PDB entry 8G1S | electron microscopy, 3.70 A resolution | chains J and K of the 8 polymer chains in the assembly

[Chain J]
Protein: DNA-directed RNA polymerase subunit beta'
Source organism: Escherichia coli
UniProtKB: A7ZUK2 (RPOC_ECO24); residue numbers follow UniProt; this construct covers 1-1373
Chain sequence (1373 residues; row label = number of the first residue in the row):
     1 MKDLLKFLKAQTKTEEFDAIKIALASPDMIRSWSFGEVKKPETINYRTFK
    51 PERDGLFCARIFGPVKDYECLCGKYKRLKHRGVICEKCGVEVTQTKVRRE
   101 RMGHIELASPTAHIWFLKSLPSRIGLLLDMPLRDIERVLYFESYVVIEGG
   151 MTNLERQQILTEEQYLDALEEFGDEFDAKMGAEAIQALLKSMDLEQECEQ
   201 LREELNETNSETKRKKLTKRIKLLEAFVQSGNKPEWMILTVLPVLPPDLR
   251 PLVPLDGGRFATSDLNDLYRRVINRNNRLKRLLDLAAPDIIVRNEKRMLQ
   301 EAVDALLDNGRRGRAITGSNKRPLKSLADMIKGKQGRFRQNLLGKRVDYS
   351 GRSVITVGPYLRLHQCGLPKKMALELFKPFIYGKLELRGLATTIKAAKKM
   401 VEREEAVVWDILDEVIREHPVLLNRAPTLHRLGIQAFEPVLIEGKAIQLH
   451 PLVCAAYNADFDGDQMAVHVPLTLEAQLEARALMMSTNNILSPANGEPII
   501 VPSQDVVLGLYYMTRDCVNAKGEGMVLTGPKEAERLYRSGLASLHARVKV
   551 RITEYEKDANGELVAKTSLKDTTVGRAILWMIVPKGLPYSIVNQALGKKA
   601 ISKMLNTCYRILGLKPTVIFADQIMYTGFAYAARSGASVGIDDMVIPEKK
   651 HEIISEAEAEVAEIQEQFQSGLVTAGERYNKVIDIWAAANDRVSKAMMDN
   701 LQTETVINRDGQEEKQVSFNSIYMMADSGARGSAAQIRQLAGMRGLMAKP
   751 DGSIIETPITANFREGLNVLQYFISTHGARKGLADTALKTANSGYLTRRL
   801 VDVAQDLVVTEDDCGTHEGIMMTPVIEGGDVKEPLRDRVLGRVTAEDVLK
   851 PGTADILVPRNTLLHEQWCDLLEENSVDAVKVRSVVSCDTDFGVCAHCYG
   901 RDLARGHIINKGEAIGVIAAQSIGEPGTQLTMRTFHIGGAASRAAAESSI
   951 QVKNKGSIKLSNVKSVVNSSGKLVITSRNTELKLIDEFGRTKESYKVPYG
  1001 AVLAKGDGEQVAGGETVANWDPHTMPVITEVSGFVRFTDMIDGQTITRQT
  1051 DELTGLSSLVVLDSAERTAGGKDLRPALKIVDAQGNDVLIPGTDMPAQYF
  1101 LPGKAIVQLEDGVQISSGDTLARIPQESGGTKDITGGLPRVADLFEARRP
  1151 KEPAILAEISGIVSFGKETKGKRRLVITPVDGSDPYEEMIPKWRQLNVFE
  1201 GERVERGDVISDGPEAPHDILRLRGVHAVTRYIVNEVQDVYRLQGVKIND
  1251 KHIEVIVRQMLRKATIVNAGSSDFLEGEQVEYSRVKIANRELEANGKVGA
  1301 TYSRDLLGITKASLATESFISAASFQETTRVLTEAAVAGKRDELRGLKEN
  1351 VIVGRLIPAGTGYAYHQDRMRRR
Not modelled in the structure: 1-15, 934-947, 1127-1133
Metal / ion sites: Mg2+: D462, D464 (shared with 1 residue of chain R)
Swiss-Prot annotation at these positions:
  - binding site (Zn(2+)): C70, C72, C85, C88, C814, C888, C895, C898
  - binding site (Mg(2+)): D460, D462, D464
  - modified residue: K972 (N6-acetyllysine)

[Chain K]
Protein: DNA-directed RNA polymerase subunit omega
Source organism: Escherichia coli
Notes: EC 2.7.7.6
UniProtKB: A0A1X3IVJ5 (A0A1X3IVJ5_ECOLX); numbering as in UniProt (aligned over 1-80)
Chain sequence (80 residues; numbered 1 to 80; the number before each row is that of its first residue):
     1 MARVTVQDAVEKIGNRFDLVLVAARRARQMQVGGKDPLVPEENDKTTVIA
    51 LREIEEGLINNQILDVRERQEQQEQEAAEL
Not modelled in the structure: 1

[Interface between chain J and chain K]
Contacting residue pairs (51):
  H364(J) - V4(K)
  E414(J) - N43(K)
  E414(J) - K45(K)
  V415(J) - K45(K)  hydrogen bond (backbone-side chain)
  R417(J) - A2(K)
  R417(J) - N43(K)
  E418(J) - A2(K)
  E418(J) - R3(K)
  E418(J) - D44(K)
  E418(J) - K45(K)
  E418(J) - V48(K)
  L474(J) - A24(K)
  L474(J) - A27(K)  hydrophobic
  L474(J) - R28(K)
  L474(J) - Q31(K)
  L474(J) - T47(K)
  E475(J) - A24(K)
  E475(J) - R28(K)  salt bridge
  Q477(J) - T47(K)
  L478(J) - V20(K)
  L478(J) - A23(K)
  L478(J) - A24(K)
  L478(J) - T47(K)
  L478(J) - L51(K)  hydrophobic
  E479(J) - V20(K)
  R481(J) - R3(K)  hydrogen bond (side chain-backbone)
  R481(J) - V6(K)
  R481(J) - T47(K)
  R481(J) - V48(K)
  R481(J) - L51(K)
  A482(J) - V6(K)
  A482(J) - R16(K)  hydrogen bond (backbone-side chain)
  A482(J) - V20(K)  hydrophobic
  L483(J) - R16(K)
  L483(J) - F17(K)  hydrophobic
  M485(J) - V4(K)
  T487(J) - V4(K)  hydrogen bond (side chain-backbone)
  N488(J) - T5(K)
  N488(J) - V6(K)
  N488(J) - R16(K)
  L614(J) - Q7(K)
  K615(J) - T5(K)
  R905(J) - R16(K)
  N910(J) - N15(K)  hydrogen bond (side chain-backbone)
  N910(J) - F17(K)
  G912(J) - F17(K)
  E913(J) - F17(K)
  G1360(J) - F17(K)
  T1361(J) - V20(K)
  T1361(J) - L21(K)
  A1364(J) - L21(K)  hydrophobic
Other interface residues (no listed pair), chain J (29 interface residues in all): R362, I416, E438, V618
Other interface residues (no listed pair), chain K (24 interface residues in all): L19, T46

[Summary]
The interface between chain J and chain K involves 29 residues on one side and 24 on the other; the contacts
include 5 hydrogen bonds and 1 salt bridge. Among the polar pairs are E475(J)-R28(K), V415(J)-K45(K) and
R481(J)-R3(K).
Here chain J is DNA-directed RNA polymerase subunit beta' and chain K is DNA-directed RNA polymerase subunit
omega, both from Escherichia coli. Entry 8G1S (Cryo-EM structure of 3DVA component 1 of Escherichia coli
que-PEC (paused elongation complex) RNA Polymerase minus ...) was determined by electron microscopy together
with 8F3C, 8G00, 8G2W, 8G4W, 8G7E and 8G8Z from the same study.
